3ROV - chains G and H of the 12 polymer chains in the assembly; structure by X-ray diffraction, 2.30 A resolution.

== Chain G ==
Molecule: Insulin
Reference sequence: P01308 (INS_HUMAN); residues 1-21 here correspond to UniProt positions 90-110 (UniProt number = residue number + 89)
Sequence (21 residues; each row starts with the number of its first residue):
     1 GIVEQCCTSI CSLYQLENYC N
Disulfides: Cys-6/Cys-11
Small-molecule neighbours: phenol (IPH): Cys-6, Ser-9, Ile-10, Cys-11, Leu-16

== Chain H ==
Molecule: Insulin
Reference sequence: P01308 (INS_HUMAN); residues 1-30 here correspond to UniProt positions 25-54 (UniProt number = residue number + 24)
Sequence (30 residues; row label = number of the first residue in the row):
     1 FVNQHLCGSH LVEALYLVCA ERAFFYTKPT
Modified residues: Ala-20 (D-alanine; DAL); Ala-23 (D-alanine; DAL)
Construct notes: engineered mutation Ala-20 (Gly44 in P01308), Ala-23 (Gly47 in P01308), Lys-28 (Pro52 in P01308), Pro-29 (Lys53 in P01308)
Bound ions: Zn2+: His-10 (shared with 1 residue of chain D; 1 residue of chain L)
Small-molecule neighbours:
  - phenol (IPH), molecule 1: Val-2, His-5, Leu-6
  - phenol (IPH), molecule 2: Cys-7, His-10, Leu-11, Ala-14

== Chain G / chain H interface ==
Pairs across the interface - 24 pairs, chain G then chain H:
  Gly-1(G) / Thr-30(H)  hydrogen bond (backbone-backbone)
  Ile-2(G) / Leu-11(H)  hydrophobic
  Ile-2(G) / Leu-15(H)  hydrophobic
  Ile-2(G) / Tyr-26(H)  hydrophobic
  Ile-2(G) / Thr-30(H)
  Val-3(G) / Gln-4(H)
  Val-3(G) / Tyr-26(H)
  Val-3(G) / Thr-30(H)  hydrogen bond (backbone-side chain)
  Glu-4(G) / Thr-30(H)
  Cys-6(G) / Leu-11(H)  hydrophobic
  Cys-7(G) / Cys-7(H)  disulfide
  Cys-7(G) / Leu-11(H)  hydrophobic
  Leu-16(G) / Ala-14(H)  hydrophobic
  Leu-16(G) / Leu-15(H)
  Glu-17(G) / Val-18(H)
  Glu-17(G) / Arg-22(H)  salt bridge
  Tyr-19(G) / Phe-24(H)
  Cys-20(G) / Val-18(H)  hydrophobic
  Cys-20(G) / Cys-19(H)  disulfide
  Cys-20(G) / Arg-22(H)
  Cys-20(G) / Ala-23(H)
  Asn-21(G) / Arg-22(H)  hydrogen bond (side chain-backbone)
  Asn-21(G) / Ala-23(H)  hydrogen bond (side chain-backbone)
  Asn-21(G) / Phe-24(H)
Interface residues without a listed pair, chain G (12 interface residues in all): Leu-13
Cross-chain cystine bridges: Cys-7(G)/Cys-7(H), Cys-20(G)/Cys-19(H)

== Overview ==
The chain G/chain H interface involves 12 residues from each chain, with 2 disulfide bonds, 4 hydrogen bonds
and 1 salt bridge. Polar contacts include Glu-17(G)/Arg-22(H), Gly-1(G)/Thr-30(H) and Val-3(G)/Thr-30(H). One
phenol molecule is bound between chain G and chain H. Bound to chain H: phenol.
Chain G is Insulin and chain H is Insulin; the structure, Insulin's biosynthesis and activity have opposing
structural requirements: a new factor in neonatal diabetes mellitus, was determined by X-ray diffraction.
